PDB entry 7QZR | X-ray diffraction, 2.18 A resolution | chains A and B of the 3 polymer chains in the assembly

== Chain A ==
Molecule: Myeloperoxidase light chain
From: Homo sapiens
UniProtKB: P05164 (PERM_HUMAN); residues 165-278 here = UniProt positions 165-278
Sequence (114 residues; row label = number of the first residue in the row):
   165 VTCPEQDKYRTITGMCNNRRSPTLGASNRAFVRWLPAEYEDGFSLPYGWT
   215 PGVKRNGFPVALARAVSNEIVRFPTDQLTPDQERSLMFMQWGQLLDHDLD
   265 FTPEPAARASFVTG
Disordered / not traced: 165-166, 272-278
UniProt features mapped onto this chain:
  - active site: His261 (Proton acceptor)
  - binding site (heme b): Asp260
  - binding site (Ca(2+)): Asp262
  - natural variant: Tyr173 (Y173C: In MPOD), Met251 (M251T: In MPOD)
Disulfides: Cys167-Cys180
Ion coordination: Ca2+: Asp262 (shared with Thr334(B), Phe336(B), Asp338(B), Ser340(B) of chain B)
Ligand contacts: heme c (HEC): Met253, Gln254, Gly256, Gln257, Asp260, Asp264, Phe265, Thr266

== Chain B ==
Molecule: Myeloperoxidase heavy chain
From: Homo sapiens
UniProtKB: P05164 (PERM_HUMAN); residue numbers follow UniProt; this construct covers 279-745
Sequence (467 residues; each row starts with the number of its first residue):
   279 VNCETSCVQQPPCFPLKIPPNDPRIKNQADCIPFFRSCPACPGSNITIRN
   329 QINALTSFVDASMVYGSEEPLARNLRNMSNQLGLLAVNQRFQDNGRALLP
   379 FDNLHDDPCLLTNRSARIPCFLAGDTRSSEMPELTSMHTLLLREHNRLAT
   429 ELKSLNPRWDGERLYQEARKIVGAMVQIITYRDYLPLVLGPTAMRKYLPT
   479 YRSYNDSVDPRIANVFTNAFRYGHTLIQPFMFRLDNRYQPMEPNPRVPLS
   529 RVFFASWRVVLEGGIDPILRGLMATPAKLNRQNQIAVDEIRERLFEQVMR
   579 IGLDLPALNMQRSRDHGLPGYNAWRRFCGLPQPETVGQLGTVLRNLKLAR
   629 KLMEQYGTPNNIDIWMGGVSEPLKRKGRVGPLLACIIGTQFRKLRDGDRF
   679 WWENEGVFSMQQRQALAQISLPRIICDNTGITTVSKNNIFMSNSYPRDFV
   729 NCSTLPALNLASWREAS
Disordered / not traced: 745
Modified positions: Cys316 (S-hydroperoxycysteine; 2CO)
UniProt features mapped onto this chain:
  - binding site (Ca(2+)): Thr334, Phe336, Asp338, Ser340
  - binding site (heme b): Glu408, Met409, His502
  - site: Arg405 (Transition state stabilizer)
  - glycosylation (N-linked (GlcNAc...) asparagine): Asn323, Asn355, Asn391, Asn483, Asn729
  - natural variant: Arg447 (R447Q: In a colorectal cancer sample), Arg569 (R569W: In MPOD)
Disulfides: Cys281-Cys291, Cys285-Cys309, Cys387-Cys398, Cys606-Cys663, Cys704-Cys730
Covalent attachments: N-acetylglucosamine (NAG) linked to Asn355, Asn391; glycan linked to Asn483
Ion coordination: Ca2+: Thr334, Phe336, Asp338, Ser340 (shared with Asp262(A) of chain A); heme c Fe near His502 (its only coordinating residue here)
Ligand contacts: heme c (HEC): Arg405, Glu408, Met409, Tyr462, Thr495, Phe498, Arg499, Tyr500, Gly501, His502, Ile505, Phe531, Leu572, Phe573, Leu583, Leu586, Arg590
From the paper describing this entry:
  - post-translational modification sites: Asn355

== How chain A and chain B interact ==
Pairs across the interface (296):
  Asp171(A) - Arg677(B)  salt bridge
  Asp171(A) - Phe678(B)
  Lys172(A) - Arg441(B)
  Lys172(A) - Lys448(B)  hydrogen bond (backbone-side chain)
  Lys172(A) - Phe678(B)
  Tyr173(A) - Arg441(B)  hydrogen bond
  Tyr173(A) - Gln444(B)
  Tyr173(A) - Glu445(B)  hydrogen bond
  Tyr173(A) - Phe678(B)
  Arg174(A) - Phe336(B)
  Arg174(A) - Val337(B)
  Arg174(A) - Asp338(B)
  Arg174(A) - Arg447(B)  hydrogen bond (backbone-side chain)
  Arg174(A) - Gln455(B)
  Arg174(A) - Asp676(B)  salt bridge
  Arg174(A) - Phe678(B)  hydrogen bond (side chain-backbone)
  Thr175(A) - Arg447(B)  hydrogen bond (backbone-side chain)
  Ile176(A) - Thr334(B)
  Ile176(A) - Tyr343(B)
  Ile176(A) - Gly344(B)
  Ile176(A) - Ser345(B)
  Ile176(A) - Glu346(B)
  Ile176(A) - Glu347(B)
  Ile176(A) - Ala350(B)  hydrophobic
  Ile176(A) - Tyr443(B)
  Ile176(A) - Arg447(B)
  Thr177(A) - Thr334(B)
  Thr177(A) - Ser345(B)
  Gly178(A) - Thr334(B)
  Gly178(A) - Phe336(B)
  Cys180(A) - Arg677(B)  hydrogen bond (backbone-side chain)
  Asn181(A) - Phe336(B)
  Asn181(A) - Tyr482(B)
  Asn181(A) - Gly675(B)
  Asn181(A) - Asp676(B)  hydrogen bond
  Asn181(A) - Arg677(B)  hydrogen bond (backbone-side chain)
  Asn181(A) - Phe678(B)
  Asn182(A) - Tyr482(B)  hydrogen bond
  Asn182(A) - Asp484(B)  hydrogen bond (side chain-backbone)
  Arg183(A) - Arg677(B)
  Arg184(A) - Asp484(B)  salt bridge
  Arg184(A) - Ser485(B)  hydrogen bond
  Leu188(A) - Phe336(B)
  Leu188(A) - Asp487(B)
  Leu188(A) - Pro488(B)
  Leu188(A) - Arg489(B)
  Gly189(A) - Thr334(B)
  Gly189(A) - Ser335(B)  hydrogen bond (backbone-backbone)
  Gly189(A) - Phe336(B)
  Gly189(A) - Arg489(B)
  Ala190(A) - Leu333(B)
  Ser191(A) - Asn331(B)
  Ser191(A) - Ala332(B)
  Ser191(A) - Leu333(B)
  Ser191(A) - Ser345(B)  hydrogen bond (side chain-backbone)
  Asn192(A) - Ile330(B)
  Asn192(A) - Asn331(B)  hydrogen bond (backbone-backbone)
  Asn192(A) - Ala332(B)
  Asn192(A) - Glu346(B)
  Arg193(A) - Ile330(B)
  Arg193(A) - Asn331(B)  hydrogen bond (backbone-backbone)
  Ala194(A) - Ala318(B)  hydrophobic
  Ala194(A) - Asn328(B)
  Ala194(A) - Gln329(B)
  Phe195(A) - Asn328(B)  hydrogen bond (backbone-side chain)
  Phe195(A) - Gln329(B)  hydrogen bond (backbone-backbone)
  Phe195(A) - Ile330(B)
  Phe195(A) - Asn331(B)
  Phe195(A) - Ile490(B)
  Phe195(A) - Asn492(B)
  Phe195(A) - Thr495(B)
  Val196(A) - Asp487(B)
  Val196(A) - Arg489(B)
  Val196(A) - Ile490(B)  hydrogen bond (backbone-backbone)
  Val196(A) - Ala491(B)
  Val196(A) - Asn492(B)  hydrogen bond (backbone-backbone)
  Arg197(A) - Arg327(B)  hydrogen bond (side chain-backbone)
  Arg197(A) - Asn328(B)
  Arg197(A) - Gln329(B)  hydrogen bond
  Arg197(A) - Asn492(B)
  Arg197(A) - His594(B)  hydrogen bond (side chain-backbone)
  Arg197(A) - Leu596(B)
  Trp198(A) - Ala491(B)
  Trp198(A) - Val493(B)  hydrophobic
  Trp198(A) - Trp602(B)  hydrophobic
  Trp198(A) - Phe605(B)  hydrophobic
  Trp198(A) - Ile664(B)
  Trp198(A) - Thr667(B)
  Trp198(A) - Gln668(B)
  Trp198(A) - Lys671(B)
  Leu199(A) - Pro597(B)  hydrophobic
  Leu199(A) - Ala601(B)
  Leu199(A) - Trp602(B)  hydrophobic
  Pro200(A) - Pro597(B)
  Ala201(A) - Ile326(B)  hydrophobic
  Ala201(A) - Gly595(B)
  Glu202(A) - Gly595(B)  hydrogen bond (backbone-backbone)
  Glu202(A) - Pro597(B)
  Tyr203(A) - Arg314(B)
  Tyr203(A) - Ile326(B)  hydrophobic
  Tyr203(A) - Arg327(B)  hydrogen bond (side chain-backbone)
  Tyr203(A) - Gln329(B)  hydrogen bond
  Tyr203(A) - Asp593(B)
  Tyr203(A) - His594(B)
  Tyr203(A) - Gly595(B)
  Phe207(A) - Ile326(B)
  Phe207(A) - Arg327(B)  hydrogen bond (backbone-backbone)
  Ser208(A) - Arg314(B)  hydrogen bond (backbone-side chain)
  Ser208(A) - Arg327(B)
  Pro210(A) - Phe292(B)  hydrophobic
  Pro210(A) - Arg314(B)
  Pro210(A) - Arg592(B)
  Pro210(A) - Asp593(B)
  Tyr211(A) - Phe292(B)
  Tyr211(A) - Arg592(B)
  Trp213(A) - Gln287(B)  hydrogen bond (backbone-side chain)
  Trp213(A) - Cys291(B)
  Trp213(A) - Phe292(B)  hydrophobic
  Arg219(A) - Leu596(B)  hydrogen bond (side chain-backbone)
  Arg219(A) - Pro597(B)
  Arg219(A) - Gly598(B)
  Arg219(A) - Asn639(B)  hydrogen bond (backbone-side chain)
  Asn220(A) - Asn638(B)
  Asn220(A) - Asn639(B)
  Phe222(A) - Tyr634(B)
  Phe222(A) - Gly635(B)
  Phe222(A) - Thr636(B)
  Phe222(A) - Asn639(B)
  Val224(A) - Arg592(B)
  Ala225(A) - Arg592(B)  hydrogen bond (backbone-side chain)
  Ala225(A) - Gln633(B)
  Leu226(A) - Lys295(B)
  Ala227(A) - Ala585(B)
  Ala227(A) - Met588(B)
  Ala227(A) - Arg592(B)
  Arg228(A) - Lys295(B)
  Arg228(A) - Pro297(B)
  Arg228(A) - Asp300(B)  salt bridge
  Arg228(A) - Arg302(B)
  Arg228(A) - Arg569(B)  hydrogen bond (side chain-backbone)
  Arg228(A) - Glu570(B)  salt bridge
  Arg228(A) - Asp582(B)  salt bridge
  Arg228(A) - Ala585(B)
  Ala229(A) - Gln633(B)
  Val230(A) - Met588(B)  hydrophobic
  Val230(A) - Gln633(B)  hydrogen bond (backbone-side chain)
  Val230(A) - Tyr634(B)
  Val230(A) - Met644(B)  hydrophobic
  Ser231(A) - Arg569(B)  hydrogen bond
  Ser231(A) - Asp582(B)  hydrogen bond
  Ser231(A) - Met588(B)
  Asn232(A) - Pro297(B)
  Asn232(A) - Asp300(B)  hydrogen bond
  Asn232(A) - Pro301(B)
  Asn232(A) - Arg569(B)  hydrogen bond
  Glu233(A) - Lys629(B)  hydrogen bond (backbone-side chain)
  Glu233(A) - Gln633(B)
  Ile234(A) - Ile563(B)
  Ile234(A) - Leu626(B)  hydrophobic
  Ile234(A) - Lys629(B)
  Ile234(A) - Met644(B)  hydrophobic
  Val235(A) - Ile563(B)
  Val235(A) - Ala564(B)
  Val235(A) - Arg569(B)
  Val235(A) - Pro584(B)  hydrophobic
  Val235(A) - Met644(B)  hydrophobic
  Arg236(A) - Pro301(B)
  Arg236(A) - Arg569(B)
  Phe237(A) - Lys556(B)
  Phe237(A) - Asn561(B)
  Phe237(A) - Gln562(B)
  Phe237(A) - Ala564(B)
  Phe237(A) - Val565(B)
  Thr239(A) - Pro507(B)
  Gln241(A) - Gln562(B)  hydrogen bond (backbone-side chain)
  Leu242(A) - Gln506(B)
  Leu242(A) - Pro507(B)
  Leu242(A) - Lys556(B)
  Leu242(A) - Gln562(B)
  Leu242(A) - Val565(B)  hydrophobic
  Thr243(A) - Leu557(B)  hydrogen bond (backbone-backbone)
  Thr243(A) - Arg559(B)  hydrogen bond
  Thr243(A) - Gln562(B)  hydrogen bond
  Pro244(A) - Ala555(B)
  Asp245(A) - Pro554(B)
  Asp245(A) - Ala555(B)  hydrogen bond (backbone-backbone)
  Asp245(A) - Leu557(B)
  Asp245(A) - Arg656(B)  salt bridge
  Asp245(A) - Asn721(B)  hydrogen bond (backbone-side chain)
  Gln246(A) - Asn721(B)  hydrogen bond (backbone-side chain)
  Glu247(A) - Arg656(B)  salt bridge
  Glu247(A) - Phe718(B)
  Glu247(A) - Met719(B)
  Arg248(A) - Leu465(B)  hydrogen bond (side chain-backbone)
  Arg248(A) - Pro554(B)
  Arg248(A) - Ala555(B)  hydrogen bond (backbone-backbone)
  Arg248(A) - Lys654(B)  hydrogen bond (side chain-backbone)
  Arg248(A) - Arg656(B)
  Arg248(A) - Phe718(B)
  Arg248(A) - Met719(B)
  Arg248(A) - Asn721(B)  hydrogen bond (backbone-side chain)
  Ser249(A) - Leu550(B)
  Ser249(A) - Met551(B)
  Ser249(A) - Thr553(B)
  Ser249(A) - Ala555(B)
  Ser249(A) - Ile717(B)  hydrogen bond (side chain-backbone)
  Ser249(A) - Phe718(B)  hydrogen bond (backbone-backbone)
  Ser249(A) - Ser720(B)
  Ser249(A) - Asn721(B)
  Leu250(A) - Gln506(B)
  Leu250(A) - Phe510(B)  hydrophobic
  Leu250(A) - Leu550(B)  hydrogen bond (backbone-backbone)
  Leu250(A) - Thr553(B)  hydrogen bond (backbone-backbone)
  Leu250(A) - Pro554(B)
  Leu250(A) - Ala555(B)
  Met251(A) - Met415(B)  hydrophobic
  Met251(A) - Leu550(B)  hydrogen bond (backbone-backbone)
  Met251(A) - Phe718(B)
  Phe252(A) - Tyr462(B)
  Phe252(A) - Leu465(B)
  Phe252(A) - Val466(B)  hydrophobic
  Phe252(A) - Tyr500(B)
  Phe252(A) - Leu504(B)  hydrophobic
  Phe252(A) - Phe718(B)  hydrophobic
  Met253(A) - Leu504(B)  hydrophobic
  Gln254(A) - Met409(B)
  Gln254(A) - Glu411(B)
  Gln254(A) - Leu412(B)
  Gln254(A) - Met415(B)
  Trp255(A) - Val454(B)
  Trp255(A) - Ile457(B)  hydrophobic
  Trp255(A) - Thr458(B)  hydrogen bond
  Trp255(A) - Tyr462(B)
  Trp255(A) - Leu699(B)  hydrophobic
  Trp255(A) - Phe718(B)  hydrophobic
  Gly256(A) - Tyr462(B)
  Gly256(A) - Phe498(B)
  Gln257(A) - Glu408(B)  hydrogen bond
  Gln257(A) - Met409(B)
  Gln257(A) - Leu412(B)
  Leu258(A) - Met341(B)
  Leu258(A) - Leu412(B)  hydrophobic
  Leu258(A) - Met415(B)  hydrophobic
  Leu258(A) - His416(B)
  Leu259(A) - Thr458(B)
  Leu259(A) - Tyr462(B)  hydrophobic
  Leu259(A) - Phe669(B)  hydrophobic
  Asp260(A) - Phe498(B)
  His261(A) - Leu333(B)
  His261(A) - Met341(B)
  His261(A) - Asp403(B)  salt bridge
  His261(A) - Arg405(B)
  His261(A) - Leu412(B)
  Asp262(A) - Thr334(B)
  Asp262(A) - Phe336(B)
  Asp262(A) - Val337(B)
  Asp262(A) - Asp338(B)
  Asp262(A) - Ala339(B)  hydrogen bond (side chain-backbone)
  Asp262(A) - Ser340(B)  hydrogen bond
  Asp262(A) - Met341(B)
  Asp262(A) - Val454(B)
  Leu263(A) - Asn331(B)  hydrogen bond (backbone-side chain)
  Leu263(A) - Thr334(B)
  Leu263(A) - Ser335(B)
  Leu263(A) - Ile490(B)
  Leu263(A) - Phe494(B)  hydrophobic
  Leu263(A) - Phe669(B)  hydrophobic
  Leu263(A) - Leu672(B)  hydrophobic
  Asp264(A) - Asn331(B)
  Asp264(A) - Leu333(B)
  Asp264(A) - Arg405(B)  hydrogen bond (backbone-side chain)
  Asp264(A) - Phe494(B)
  Asp264(A) - Thr495(B)
  Phe265(A) - Ile330(B)
  Phe265(A) - Asn331(B)  hydrogen bond (backbone-side chain)
  Phe265(A) - Ala332(B)  hydrogen bond (backbone-backbone)
  Phe265(A) - Leu333(B)  hydrophobic
  Phe265(A) - Thr404(B)
  Phe265(A) - Arg405(B)
  Thr266(A) - Ser315(B)
  Thr266(A) - Gln329(B)
  Thr266(A) - Ile330(B)
  Thr266(A) - His594(B)
  Pro267(A) - Ser315(B)
  Pro267(A) - Cys316(B)  hydrogen bond (backbone-backbone)
  Pro267(A) - Ile330(B)
  Glu268(A) - Phe313(B)
  Glu268(A) - Cys316(B)
  Glu268(A) - Arg590(B)  salt bridge
  Pro269(A) - Pro290(B)  hydrophobic
  Pro269(A) - Phe313(B)
  Pro269(A) - Arg314(B)
  Pro269(A) - Cys316(B)
  Ala270(A) - Val279(B)
  Ala271(A) - Val279(B)
  Ala271(A) - Glu282(B)
Interface residues without a listed pair, chain A (86 interface residues in all): Gly206, Leu209, Gly212
Interface residues without a listed pair, chain B (156 interface residues in all): Gln288, Pro289, Leu294, Ile296, Ile303, Ile310, Ser322, Asn323, Thr325, Leu419, Gly501, Ile505, Leu547, Asp566, Gln589, Leu630, Asp641, Trp643, Gly655, Trp679, Ile703

== Summary ==
86 residues of chain A face 156 of chain B across their interface, with 64 hydrogen bonds and 10 salt bridges.
Among the polar pairs are Asp171(A)-Arg677(B), Arg174(A)-Asp676(B) and Arg184(A)-Asp484(B). Heme c is bound
between chain A and chain B. N-acetylglucosamine is covalently linked to Asn355(B) and Asn391(B). From the
paper: a modification site at Asn355(B).
Chain A is Myeloperoxidase light chain and chain B is Myeloperoxidase heavy chain, both from Homo sapiens; the
structure, Structure of native leukocyte myeloperoxidase in complex with the Staphyloccal Peroxidase Inhibitor
SPIN from Staphylococcus aureus, was determined by X-ray diffraction (same publication as 7Z53).
